9O6S - chains I and J of the 24 polymer chains in the assembly; structure by electron microscopy, 21.00 A resolution (very low resolution: no residue pairs are listed; an interface is given only as per-side residue counts).

== Chain I ==
Name: Prohibitin-2
From: Homo sapiens
Reference sequence: Q99623 (PHB2_HUMAN); residues 1-299 here = UniProt positions 1-299
Sequence (299 residues; row label = number of the first residue in the row):
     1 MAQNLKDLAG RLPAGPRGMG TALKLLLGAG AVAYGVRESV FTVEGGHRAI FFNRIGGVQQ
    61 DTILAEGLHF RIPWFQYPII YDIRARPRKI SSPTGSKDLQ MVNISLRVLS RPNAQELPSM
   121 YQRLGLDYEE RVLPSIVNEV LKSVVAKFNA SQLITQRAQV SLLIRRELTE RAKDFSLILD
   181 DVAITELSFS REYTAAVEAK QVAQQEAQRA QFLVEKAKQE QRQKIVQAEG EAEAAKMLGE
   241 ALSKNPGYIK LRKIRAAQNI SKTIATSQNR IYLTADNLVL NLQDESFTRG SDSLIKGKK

== Chain J ==
Name: Prohibitin 1
From: Homo sapiens
Reference sequence: P35232 (PHB1_HUMAN); residues 1-272 here = UniProt positions 1-272
Sequence (272 residues; each row starts with the number of its first residue):
     1 MAAKVFESIG KFGLALAVAG GVVNSALYNV DAGHRAVIFD RFRGVQDIVV GEGTHFLIPW
    61 VQKPIIFDCR SRPRNVPVIT GSKDLQNVNI TLRILFRPVA SQLPRIFTSI GEDYDERVLP
   121 SITTEILKSV VARFDAGELI TQRELVSRQV SDDLTERAAT FGLILDDVSL THLTFGKEFT
   181 EAVEAKQVAQ QEAERARFVV EKAEQQKKAA IISAEGDSKA AELIANSLAT AGDGLIELRK
   241 LEAAEDIAYQ LSRSRNITYL PAGQSVLLQL PQ

== How chain I and chain J interact ==
At this resolution (21 A) residue pairs are not listed: 45 residues of chain I and 47 of chain J lie at the interface.

== Overview ==
45 residues of chain I face 47 of chain J across their interface.
Chain I is Prohibitin-2 and chain J is Prohibitin 1, both from Homo sapiens; the structure, Structure of the
human prohibitin complex in the closed state, was determined by electron microscopy (same publication as
9O6T).
